Entry 6R92 (electron microscopy, 4.80 A resolution (low resolution: residue-level contacts below are approximate; hydrogen-bond / salt-bridge calls are withheld)); this record covers chains I and L of the 12 polymer chains in the assembly.

[Chain I]
Molecule: Human alpha-satellite DNA
Sequence (145 nucleotides; numbered 1 to 145; the number before each row is that of its first residue):
     1 ATCAATATCC ACCTGCAGAT TCTACCAAAA GTGTATTTGG AAACTGCTCC ATCAAAAGGC
    61 ATGTTCAGCT GGTTCAGCTG AACATGCCTT TTGATGGAGC AGTTTCCAAA TACACTTTTG
   121 GTAGAATCTG CAGGTGGATA TTGAT

[Chain L]
Name: DNA damage-binding protein 2
Organism: Homo sapiens
UniProt: Q92466 (DDB2_HUMAN); numbering as in UniProt (aligned over 1-427)
Sequence (450 residues; numbered -22 to 427; the number before each row is that of its first residue; numbers below 1 keep their minus sign (Met-22 is residue -22)):
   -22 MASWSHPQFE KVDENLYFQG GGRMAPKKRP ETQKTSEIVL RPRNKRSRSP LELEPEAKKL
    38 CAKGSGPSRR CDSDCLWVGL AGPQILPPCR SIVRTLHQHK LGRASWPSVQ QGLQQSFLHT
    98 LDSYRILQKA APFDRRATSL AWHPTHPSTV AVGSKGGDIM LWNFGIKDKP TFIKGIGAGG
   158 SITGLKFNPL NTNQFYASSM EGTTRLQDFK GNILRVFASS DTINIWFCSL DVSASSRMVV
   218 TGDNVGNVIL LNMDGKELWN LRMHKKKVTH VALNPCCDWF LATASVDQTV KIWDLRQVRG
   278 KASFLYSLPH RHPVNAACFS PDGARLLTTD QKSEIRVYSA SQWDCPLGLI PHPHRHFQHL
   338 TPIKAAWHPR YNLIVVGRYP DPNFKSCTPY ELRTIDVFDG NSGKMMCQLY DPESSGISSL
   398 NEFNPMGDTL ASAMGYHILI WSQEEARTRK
Not modelled in the structure: -22 to 60, 424-427
Construct notes: initiating methionine (-22); expression tag (-21 to 0)

[Interface between chain I and chain L]
Contacting residue pairs (16; chain I residue first):
  DA51(I) with Gln335(L)
  DT52(I) with Phe334(L); Gln335(L)
  DC53(I) with Arg332(L); Phe334(L); Tyr356(L)
  DA54(I) with Phe334(L); His336(L); Leu337(L); Tyr356(L); Ile394(L)
  DA55(I) with Arg370(L); Gly393(L); Ile394(L)
  DA56(I) with Tyr413(L); His414(L)
Interface residues without a listed pair, chain L (12 interface residues in all): Gly412

[Summary]
Chain I and chain L form an interface of 6 and 12 residues respectively.
Chain I is Human alpha-satellite DNA and chain L is DNA damage-binding protein 2 (Homo sapiens); the
structure, Cryo-EM structure of NCP-THF2(+1)-UV-DDB class B, was determined by electron microscopy, deposited
together with 6R8Y, 6R8Z, 6R90, 6R91, 6R93 and 6R94.
